8G00 - chains B and I of the 8 polymer chains in the assembly; structure by electron microscopy, 3.40 A resolution.

# Chain B
Molecule: 31-nt DNA strand
From: Escherichia coli
Sequence (31 nucleotides; numbered 1 to 31; the number before each row is that of its first residue):
     1 CTCTGAATCT CTTCCTCGTG TGGTCAGGAC G

# Chain I
Molecule: DNA-directed RNA polymerase subunit beta
From: Escherichia coli
Notes: EC 2.7.7.6
UniProt: P0A8V2 (RPOB_ECOLI); residues 1-1342 here = UniProt positions 1-1342
Sequence (1342 residues; each row starts with the number of its first residue):
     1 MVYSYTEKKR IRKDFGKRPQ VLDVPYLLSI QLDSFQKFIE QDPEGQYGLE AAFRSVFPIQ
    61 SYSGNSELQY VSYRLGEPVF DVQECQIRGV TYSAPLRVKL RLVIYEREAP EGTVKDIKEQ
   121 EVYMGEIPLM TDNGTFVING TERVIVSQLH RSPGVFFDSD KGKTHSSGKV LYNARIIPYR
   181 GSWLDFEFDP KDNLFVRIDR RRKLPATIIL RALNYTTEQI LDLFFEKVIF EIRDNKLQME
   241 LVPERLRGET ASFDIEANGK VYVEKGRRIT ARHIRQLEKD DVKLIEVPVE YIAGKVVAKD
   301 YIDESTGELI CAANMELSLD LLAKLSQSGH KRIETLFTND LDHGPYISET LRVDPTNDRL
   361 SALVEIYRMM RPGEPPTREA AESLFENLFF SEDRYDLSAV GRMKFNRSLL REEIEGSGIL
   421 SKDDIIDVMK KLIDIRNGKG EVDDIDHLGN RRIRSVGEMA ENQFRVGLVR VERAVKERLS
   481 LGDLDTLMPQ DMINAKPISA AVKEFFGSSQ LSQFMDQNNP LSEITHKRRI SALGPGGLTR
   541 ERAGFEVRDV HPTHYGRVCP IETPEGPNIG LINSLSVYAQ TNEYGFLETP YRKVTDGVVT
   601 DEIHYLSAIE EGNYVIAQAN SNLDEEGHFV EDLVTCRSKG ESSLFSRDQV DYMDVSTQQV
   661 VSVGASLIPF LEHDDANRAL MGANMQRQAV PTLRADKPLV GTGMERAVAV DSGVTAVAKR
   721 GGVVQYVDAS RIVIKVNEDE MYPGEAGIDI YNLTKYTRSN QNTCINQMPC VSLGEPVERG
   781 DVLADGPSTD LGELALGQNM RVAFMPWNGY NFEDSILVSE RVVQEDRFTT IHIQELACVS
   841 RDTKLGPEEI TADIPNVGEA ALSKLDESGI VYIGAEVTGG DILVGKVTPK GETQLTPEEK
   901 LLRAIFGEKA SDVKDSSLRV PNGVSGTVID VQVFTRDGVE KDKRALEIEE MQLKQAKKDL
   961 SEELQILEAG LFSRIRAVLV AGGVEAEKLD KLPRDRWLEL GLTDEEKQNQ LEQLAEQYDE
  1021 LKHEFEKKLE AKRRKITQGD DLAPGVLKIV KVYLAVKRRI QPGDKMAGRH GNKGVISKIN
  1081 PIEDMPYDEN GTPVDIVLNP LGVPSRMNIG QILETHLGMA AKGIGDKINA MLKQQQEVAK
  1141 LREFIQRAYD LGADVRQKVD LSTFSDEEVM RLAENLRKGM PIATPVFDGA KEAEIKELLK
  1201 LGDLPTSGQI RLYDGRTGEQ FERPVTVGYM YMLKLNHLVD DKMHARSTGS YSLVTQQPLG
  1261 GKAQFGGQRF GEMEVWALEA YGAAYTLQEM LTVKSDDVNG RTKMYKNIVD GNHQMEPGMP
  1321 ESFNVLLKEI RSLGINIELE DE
Not modelled in the structure: 1, 891-914, 1342
UniProt features mapped onto this chain:
  - modified residue (N6-acetyllysine): Lys-1022, Lys-1200
  - mutagenesis: Ile-561 (I561S: Resistant to antibiotics salinamide A and B), Ile-569 (I569S: Resistant to antibiotics salinamide A and B), Ala-665 (A665E: Resistant to antibiotics salinamide A and B), Asp-675 (D675A/G: Resistant to antibiotics salinamide A and B), Asn-677 (N677H/K: Resistant to antibiotics salinamide A and B), Leu-680 (L680M: Resistant to antibiotics salinamide A and B), Glu-813 (E813K: Disrupts the enzyme's active center)

# How chain B and chain I interact
Residue-residue contacts (23; chain B residue first):
  DA7(B) / Lys-191(I)  phosphate contact
  DT8(B) / Asp-189(I)  phosphate contact
  DT8(B) / Pro-190(I)  phosphate contact
  DC9(B) / Lys-203(I)  phosphate contact
  DC14(B) / Glu-541(I)  base contact
  DT16(B) / Met-1273(I)  sugar contact
  DC17(B) / Arg-1269(I)  salt bridge to the phosphate
  DC17(B) / Gly-1271(I)  hydrogen bond to the phosphate
  DC17(B) / Glu-1272(I)  phosphate contact
  DC17(B) / Glu-1274(I)  phosphate contact
  DG18(B) / Gln-1268(I)  phosphate contact
  DG18(B) / Arg-1269(I)  hydrogen bond to the phosphate
  DT19(B) / His-1244(I)  salt bridge to the phosphate
  DT19(B) / Gly-1261(I)  phosphate contact
  DT19(B) / Lys-1262(I)  hydrogen bond to the phosphate
  DG20(B) / Lys-1262(I)  base contact
  DT21(B) / Asn-762(I)  phosphate contact
  DT21(B) / Lys-1262(I)  base contact
  DG22(B) / Arg-143(I)  sugar contact
  DG23(B) / Asn-139(I)  hydrogen bond to the phosphate
  DG23(B) / Arg-143(I)  salt bridge to the phosphate
  DG23(B) / Gly-507(I)  phosphate contact
  DG23(B) / Ser-508(I)  sugar contact
Interface residues without a listed pair, chain B (13 interface residues in all): DT10
Interface residues without a listed pair, chain I (26 interface residues in all): Thr-141, His-165, Arg-202, Phe-514, Asp-1241, Ala-1263, Gly-1267

# Summary
13 residues of chain B face 26 of chain I across their interface; the contacts include 4 hydrogen bonds and 3
salt bridges. Among the polar pairs are DC17(B)/Gly-1271(I), DG18(B)/Arg-1269(I) and DT19(B)/Lys-1262(I).
UniProt lists 7 mutagenesis sites on chain I.
Chain B is a 31-nt DNA strand and chain I is DNA-directed RNA polymerase subunit beta, both from Escherichia
coli; the structure, Cryo-EM structure of 3DVA component 0 of Escherichia coli que-PEC (paused elongation
complex) RNA Polymerase minus ..., was determined by electron microscopy, deposited together with 8F3C, 8G1S,
8G2W, 8G4W, 8G7E and 8G8Z.
